9J5V - chains B and A of the 5 polymer chains in the assembly; structure by electron microscopy, 2.86 A resolution.

== Chain B ==
Name: Guanine nucleotide-binding protein G(I)/G(S)/G(T) subunit beta-1
Organism: Rattus norvegicus
UniProtKB: P54311 (GBB1_RAT); residues 2-340 here = UniProt positions 2-340
Chain sequence (374 residues; row label = number of the first residue in the row; numbers below 1 keep their minus sign (Gly-3 is residue -3)):
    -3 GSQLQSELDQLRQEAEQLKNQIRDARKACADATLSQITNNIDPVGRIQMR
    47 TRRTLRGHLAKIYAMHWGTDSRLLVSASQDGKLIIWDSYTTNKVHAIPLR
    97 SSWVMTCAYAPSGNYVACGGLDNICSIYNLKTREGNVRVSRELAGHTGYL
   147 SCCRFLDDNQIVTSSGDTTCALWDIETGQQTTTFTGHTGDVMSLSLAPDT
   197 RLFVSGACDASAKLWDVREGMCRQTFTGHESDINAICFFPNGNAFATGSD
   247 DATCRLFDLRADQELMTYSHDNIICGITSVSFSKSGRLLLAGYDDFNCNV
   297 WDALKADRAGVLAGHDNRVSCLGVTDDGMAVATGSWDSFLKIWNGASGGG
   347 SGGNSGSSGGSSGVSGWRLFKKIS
Not modelled in the structure: -3 to 2, 341-370
Construct notes: expression tag (-3 to 1, 341-370)
Swiss-Prot annotation at these positions:
  - modified residue: Ser2 (N-acetylserine), His266 (Phosphohistidine)

== Chain A ==
Name: Guanine nucleotide-binding protein G(i) subunit alpha-1
Organism: Bos taurus
UniProtKB: P63097 (GNAI1_BOVIN); residue numbers follow UniProt; this construct covers 1-354
Chain sequence (354 residues; each row starts with the number of its first residue):
     1 MGCTLSAEDKAAVERSKMIDRNLREDGEKAAREVKLLLLGAGESGKSTIV
    51 KQMKIIHEAGYSEEECKQYKAVVYSNTIQSIIAIIRAMGRLKIDFGDSAR
   101 ADDARQLFVLAGAAEEGFMTAELAGVIKRLWKDSGVQACFNRSREYQLND
   151 SAAYYLNDLDRIAQPNYIPTQQDVLRTRVKTTGIVETHFTFKDLHFKMFD
   201 VGGQRSERKKWIHCFEGVTAIIFCVALSDYDLVLAEDEEMNRMHESMKLF
   251 DSICNNKWFTDTSIILFLNKKDLFEEKIKKSPLTICYPEYAGSNTYEEAA
   301 AYIQCQFEDLNKRKDTKEIYTHFTCATDTKNVQFVFDAVTDVIIKNNLKD
   351 CGLF
Not modelled in the structure: 1-5, 55-181
Swiss-Prot annotation at these positions:
  - region: Lys35 to Thr48 (G1 motif), Asp173 to Thr181 (G2 motif), Phe196 to Arg205 (G3 motif), Ile265 to Asp272 (G4 motif), Thr324 to Thr329 (G5 motif)
  - binding site (GTP): Glu43 to Thr48, Asp150, Ser151, Leu175 to Arg178, Asp200 to Gln204, Asn269 to Asp272, Ala326
  - binding site (Mg(2+)): Ser47, Thr181
  - lipidation: Gly2 (N-myristoyl glycine), Cys3 (S-palmitoyl cysteine)

== Interface between chain B and chain A ==
Pairs across the interface - 51 pairs, chain B then chain A:
  Gly53(B) - Leu23(A)
  Leu55(B) - Leu23(A)
  Leu55(B) - Gly27(A)
  Lys57(B) - Glu216(A)
  Tyr59(B) - His213(A)  hydrogen bond
  Tyr59(B) - Cys214(A)
  Gln75(B) - Cys214(A)
  Lys78(B) - Leu23(A)
  Lys78(B) - Asp26(A)  salt bridge
  Ile80(B) - Leu23(A)  hydrophobic
  Asn88(B) - Ala12(A)
  Asn88(B) - Ser16(A)
  Lys89(B) - Ser16(A)  hydrogen bond (backbone-side chain)
  Lys89(B) - Ile19(A)
  Lys89(B) - Asp20(A)  salt bridge
  Lys89(B) - Leu23(A)
  Val90(B) - Arg15(A)  hydrogen bond (backbone-side chain)
  Val90(B) - Ile19(A)
  His91(B) - Arg15(A)
  Ala92(B) - Ile19(A)  hydrophobic
  Trp99(B) - Ile184(A)
  Trp99(B) - Glu186(A)  hydrogen bond
  Trp99(B) - Phe199(A)  hydrophobic
  Trp99(B) - Cys214(A)
  Trp99(B) - Phe215(A)  hydrophobic
  Leu117(B) - Gly183(A)
  Leu117(B) - Ile184(A)  hydrogen bond (backbone-backbone)
  Leu117(B) - Gln204(A)
  Leu117(B) - Trp211(A)  hydrophobic
  Leu117(B) - Phe215(A)  hydrophobic
  Asp118(B) - Thr182(A)
  Asn119(B) - Thr182(A)
  Asn119(B) - Gly183(A)
  Asn119(B) - Gln204(A)
  Thr143(B) - Gln204(A)
  Thr143(B) - Arg205(A)
  Gly144(B) - Gln204(A)
  Tyr145(B) - Gln204(A)  hydrogen bond (backbone-side chain)
  Tyr145(B) - Ser206(A)
  Tyr145(B) - Lys210(A)
  Tyr145(B) - Trp211(A)
  Gly162(B) - Ser206(A)
  Asp186(B) - Ser206(A)
  Asp186(B) - Glu207(A)  hydrogen bond (side chain-backbone)
  Met188(B) - Lys210(A)
  Cys204(B) - Lys210(A)
  Asp228(B) - Lys210(A)  salt bridge
  Asn230(B) - Lys210(A)  hydrogen bond
  Asp246(B) - Lys210(A)  salt bridge
  Arg314(B) - Trp258(A)
  Trp332(B) - Trp258(A)  hydrophobic
Other interface residues (no listed pair), chain B (34 interface residues in all): Arg52, Thr87, Ser97, Ser98, Met101, Gly131
Other interface residues (no listed pair), chain A (27 interface residues in all): Val13, Arg24, Lys35

== In short ==
Chain B and chain A form an interface of 34 and 27 residues respectively; the contacts include 8 hydrogen
bonds and 4 salt bridges. Polar pairs include Lys78(B)-Asp26(A), Lys89(B)-Asp20(A) and Asp228(B)-Lys210(A).
Chain B is Guanine nucleotide-binding protein G(I)/G(S)/G(T) subunit beta-1 (Rattus norvegicus) and chain A is
Guanine nucleotide-binding protein G(i) subunit alpha-1 (Bos taurus); the structure, Human Lysophosphatidic
Acid Receptor 1-Gi complex bound to CpY, was determined by electron microscopy.
